PDB entry 8YGC | electron microscopy, 4.03 A resolution (low resolution: residue-level contacts below are approximate; hydrogen-bond / salt-bridge calls are withheld) | chains E and F of the 6 polymer chains in the assembly

Chain E (and F):
Molecule: SIR2-like domain-containing protein
Organism: Bacillus subtilis A29
Notes: chain F of this document is another copy of the same molecule, construct and numbering; everything in this record applies to it too
Reference sequence: D4G637 (D4G637_BACNB); residues 1-1005 here = UniProt positions 1-1005
Chain sequence (1005 residues; each row starts with the number of its first residue):
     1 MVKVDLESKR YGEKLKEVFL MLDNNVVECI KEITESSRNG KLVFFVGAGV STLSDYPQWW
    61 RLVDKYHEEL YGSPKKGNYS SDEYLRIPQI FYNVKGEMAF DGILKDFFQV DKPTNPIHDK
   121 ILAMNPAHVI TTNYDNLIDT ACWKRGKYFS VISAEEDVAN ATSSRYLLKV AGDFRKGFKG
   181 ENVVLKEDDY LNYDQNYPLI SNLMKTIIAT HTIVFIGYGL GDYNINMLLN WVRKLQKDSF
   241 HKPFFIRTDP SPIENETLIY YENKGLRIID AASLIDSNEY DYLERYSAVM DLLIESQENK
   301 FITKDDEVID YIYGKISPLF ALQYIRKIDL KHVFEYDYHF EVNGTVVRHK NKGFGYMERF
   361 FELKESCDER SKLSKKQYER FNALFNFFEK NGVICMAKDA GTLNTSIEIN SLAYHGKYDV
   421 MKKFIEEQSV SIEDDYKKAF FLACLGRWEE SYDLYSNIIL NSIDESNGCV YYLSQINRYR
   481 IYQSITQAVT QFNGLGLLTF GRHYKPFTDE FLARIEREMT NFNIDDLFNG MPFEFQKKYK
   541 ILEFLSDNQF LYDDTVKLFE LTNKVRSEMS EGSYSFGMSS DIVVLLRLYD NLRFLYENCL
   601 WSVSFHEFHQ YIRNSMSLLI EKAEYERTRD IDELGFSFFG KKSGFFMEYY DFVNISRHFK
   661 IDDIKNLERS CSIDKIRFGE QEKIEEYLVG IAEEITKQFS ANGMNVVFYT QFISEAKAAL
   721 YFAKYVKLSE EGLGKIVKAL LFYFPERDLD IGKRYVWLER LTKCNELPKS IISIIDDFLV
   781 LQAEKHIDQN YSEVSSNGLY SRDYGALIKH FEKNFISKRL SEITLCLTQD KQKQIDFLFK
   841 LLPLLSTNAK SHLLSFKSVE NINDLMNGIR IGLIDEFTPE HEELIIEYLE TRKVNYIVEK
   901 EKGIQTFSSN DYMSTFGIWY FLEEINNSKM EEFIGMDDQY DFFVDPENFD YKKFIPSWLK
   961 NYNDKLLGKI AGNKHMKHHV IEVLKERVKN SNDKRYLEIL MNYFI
Not modelled in the structure: 1-20, 298-1005 (chain F: 1-25, 298-1005)
Sequence notes: engineered mutation A171 (His in D4G637)
Reported in the primary citation:
  - catalytic residues: S51, N133, D135 (by similarity / conservation)
  - mutagenesis - N133A/H171A, H171A: abolished catalytic activity on SPR TTP
  - mutagenesis - H171A: increased growth in response to TTP

How chain E and chain F interact:
Residue-residue contacts (14):
  E155(E) - L235(F)
  E155(E) - Q236(F)
  P198(E) - L235(F)
  L199(E) - A209(F)
  L199(E) - Q236(F)
  N202(E) - T206(F)
  N202(E) - W231(F)
  N202(E) - L235(F)
  T206(E) - N202(F)
  T206(E) - T206(F)
  L235(E) - D194(F)
  L235(E) - P198(F)
  Q236(E) - L199(F)
  S239(E) - E155(F)
Also at the interface, not in a pair above, chain E (18 interface residues in all): K41, V158, A159, D194, L203, K205, A209, T210, W231, H241
Also at the interface, not in a pair above, chain F (18 interface residues in all): V158, A159, A161, Q195, L203, T210, S239, H241

Overview:
Chain E and chain F each contribute 18 residues to their interface. From the paper: catalytic residues S51(E),
N133(E) and D135(E); N133A/H171A and H171A of chain E abolish catalytic activity on SPR TTP.
Both chains are SIR2-like domain-containing protein (Bacillus subtilis A29). Entry 8YGC (The Dimer Structure
of DSR2-SPR) was determined by electron microscopy (same publication as 8YGF, 8YGK, 8YGN, 8YGO and 8YGP).
